1EFR - chains C and G of the 8 polymer chains in the assembly; structure by X-ray diffraction, 3.10 A resolution.

[Chain C]
Protein: Bovine mitochondrial F1-atpase subunit alpha
From: Bos taurus
Notes: EC 3.6.1.34
Reference sequence: P19483 (ATP0_BOVIN); residues 3-510 here correspond to UniProt positions 46-553 (UniProt number = residue number + 43)
Chain sequence (510 residues; row label = number of the first residue in the row; a row labelled like 2A-2B holds insertion residues (2A, then the next letters in order)):
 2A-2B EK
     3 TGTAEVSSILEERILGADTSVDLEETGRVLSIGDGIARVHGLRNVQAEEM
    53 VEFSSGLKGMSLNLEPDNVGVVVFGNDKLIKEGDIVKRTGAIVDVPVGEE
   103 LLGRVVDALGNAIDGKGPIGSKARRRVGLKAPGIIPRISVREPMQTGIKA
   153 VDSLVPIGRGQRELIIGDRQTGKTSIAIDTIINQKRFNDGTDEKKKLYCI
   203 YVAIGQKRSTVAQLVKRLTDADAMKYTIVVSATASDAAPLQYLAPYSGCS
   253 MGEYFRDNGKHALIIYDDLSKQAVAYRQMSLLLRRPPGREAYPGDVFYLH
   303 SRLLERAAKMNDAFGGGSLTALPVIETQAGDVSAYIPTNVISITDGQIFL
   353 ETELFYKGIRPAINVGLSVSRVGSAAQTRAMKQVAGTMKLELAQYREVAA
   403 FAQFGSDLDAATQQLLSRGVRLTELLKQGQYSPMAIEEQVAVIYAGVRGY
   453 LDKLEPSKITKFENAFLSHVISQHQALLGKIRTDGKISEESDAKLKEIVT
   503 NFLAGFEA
Not modelled in the structure: 2A-2B, 3-18
Differences from the reference sequence: conflict Gly481 (Ser524 in P19483)
Metal / ion sites: Mg2+: Thr176 (together with AMP-PNP)
Small-molecule neighbours:
  - ADP (adenosine-5'-diphosphate): Val371, Ser372, Arg373
  - AMP-PNP (ANP; phosphoaminophosphonic acid-adenylate ester): Asp170, Arg171, Gln172, Thr173, Gly174, Lys175, Thr176, Ser177, Glu328, Phe357, Arg362, Pro363, Gln430, Gly431, Gln432, Tyr433
Swiss-Prot annotation at these positions:
  - binding site (ATP): Gln172, Gly174, Lys175, Thr176, Ser177, Gln430, Gln432
  - binding site (Mg(2+)): Thr176, Asp269
  - site: Ser370 (Required for activity)
  - modified residue: Ser10 (Phosphoserine), Ser22 (Phosphoserine), Ser33 (Phosphoserine), Ser63 (Phosphoserine), Lys80 (N6-acetyllysine), Lys83 (N6-acetyllysine), Lys89 (N6-acetyllysine), Thr91 (Phosphothreonine), Lys118 (N6-acetyllysine), Ser123 (Phosphoserine), Lys124 (N6-acetyllysine), Ser141 (Phosphoserine), Arg161 (Omega-N-methylarginine), Lys187 (N6-acetyllysine), Lys196 (N6-acetyllysine), Lys197 (N6-acetyllysine), Lys218 (N6-acetyllysine), Lys262 (N6-acetyllysine), Lys384 (N6-acetyllysine), Lys391 (N6-acetyllysine) and 5 more in UniProt
  - glycosylation: Ser33 (O-linked (GlcNAc) serine)

[Chain G]
Protein: Bovine mitochondrial F1-atpase subunit gamma
From: Bos taurus
Notes: EC 3.6.1.34
Reference sequence: P05631 (ATPG_BOVIN); residues 1-272 here correspond to UniProt positions 26-297 (UniProt number = residue number + 25)
Chain sequence (272 residues; each row starts with the number of its first residue):
     1 ATLKDITRRLKSIKNIQKITKSMKMVAAAKYARAERELKPARVYGVGSLA
    51 LYEKADIKTPEDKKKHLIIGVSSDRGLCGAIHSSVAKQMKSEAANLAAAG
   101 KEVKIIGVGDKIRSILHRTHSDQFLVTFKEVGRRPPTFGDASVIALELLN
   151 SGYEFDEGSIIFNRFRSVISYKTEEKPIFSLDTISSAESMSIYDDIDADV
   201 LRNYQEYSLANIIYYSLKESTTSEQSARMTAMDNASKNASEMIDKLTLTF
   251 NRTRQAVITKELIEIISGAAAL
Not modelled in the structure: 45-76, 91-208
Swiss-Prot annotation at these positions:
  - modified residue: Lys14 (N6-acetyllysine), Lys24 (N6-succinyllysine), Lys30 (N6-acetyllysine), Lys90 (N6-acetyllysine), Ser121 (Phosphoserine), Lys129 (N6-acetyllysine), Lys172 (N6-acetyllysine), Lys245 (N6-succinyllysine)

[Interface between chain C and chain G]
Contacting residue pairs - 6 pairs, chain C then chain G:
  Pro288(C) - Gly268(G)
  Pro288(C) - Ala271(G)  hydrophobic
  Pro289(C) - Ser267(G)
  Pro289(C) - Gly268(G)
  Pro289(C) - Ala271(G)
  Glu292(C) - Glu264(G)  hydrogen bond (backbone-side chain)
Interface residues without a listed pair, chain C (5 interface residues in all): Arg286, Arg291
Interface residues without a listed pair, chain G (5 interface residues in all): Leu272

[In short]
The chain C/chain G interface involves 5 residues from each chain; the contacts include 1 hydrogen bond. Its
one hydrogen-bonded contact is Glu292(C)-Glu264(G). Bound to chain C: AMP-PNP and ADP. From UniProt: 7
ATP-binding residues and Mg2+-binding residues Thr176(C) and Asp269(C) on chain C.
Chain C is Bovine mitochondrial F1-atpase subunit alpha and chain G is Bovine mitochondrial F1-atpase subunit
gamma, both from Bos taurus; the structure, Bovine mitochondrial F1-atpase complexed with the peptide
antibiotic efrapeptin, was determined by X-ray diffraction.
